6IRA - chains D and C of the 4 polymer chains in the assembly; structure by electron microscopy, 4.50 A resolution (low resolution: residue-level contacts below are approximate; hydrogen-bond / salt-bridge calls are withheld).

[Chain D]
Molecule: Glutamate receptor ionotropic, NMDA 2A
Organism: Homo sapiens
UniProtKB: Q12879 (NMDE1_HUMAN); the construct has insertions or renumbered stretches relative to UniProt, so the offset changes along the chain: 1-538 = UniProt 1-538; 540-582 = UniProt 539-581; 598-842 = UniProt 598-842
Amino-acid sequence (853 residues; row label = number of the first residue in the row; note: 16 numbers in that range are skipped by the numbering (no residue carries them; nothing is unmodelled there); a row labelled like 582A-582P holds insertion residues (582A, then the next letters in order)):
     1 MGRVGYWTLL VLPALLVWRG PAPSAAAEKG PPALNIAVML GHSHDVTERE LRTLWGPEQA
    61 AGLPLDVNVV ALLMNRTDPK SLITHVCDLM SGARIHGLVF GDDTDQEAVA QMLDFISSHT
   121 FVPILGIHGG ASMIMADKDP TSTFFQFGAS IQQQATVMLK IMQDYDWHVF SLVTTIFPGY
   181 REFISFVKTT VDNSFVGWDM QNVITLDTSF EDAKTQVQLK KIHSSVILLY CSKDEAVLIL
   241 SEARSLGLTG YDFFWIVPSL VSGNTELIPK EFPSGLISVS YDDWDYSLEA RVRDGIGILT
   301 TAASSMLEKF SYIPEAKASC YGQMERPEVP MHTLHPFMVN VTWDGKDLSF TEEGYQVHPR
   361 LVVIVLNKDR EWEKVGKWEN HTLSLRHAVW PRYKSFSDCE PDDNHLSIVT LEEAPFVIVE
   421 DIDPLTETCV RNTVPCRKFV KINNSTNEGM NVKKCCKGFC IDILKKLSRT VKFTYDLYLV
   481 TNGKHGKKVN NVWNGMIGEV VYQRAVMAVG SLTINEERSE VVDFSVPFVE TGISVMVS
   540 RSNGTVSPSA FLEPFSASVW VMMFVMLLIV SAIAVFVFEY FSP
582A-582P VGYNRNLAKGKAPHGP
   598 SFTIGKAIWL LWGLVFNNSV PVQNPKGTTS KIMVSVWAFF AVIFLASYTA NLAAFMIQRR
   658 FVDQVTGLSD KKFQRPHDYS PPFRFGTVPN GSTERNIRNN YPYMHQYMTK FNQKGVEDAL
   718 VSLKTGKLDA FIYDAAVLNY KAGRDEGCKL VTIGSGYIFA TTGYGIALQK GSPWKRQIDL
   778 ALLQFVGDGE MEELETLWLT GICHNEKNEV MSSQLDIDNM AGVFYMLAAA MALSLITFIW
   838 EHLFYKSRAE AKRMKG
Unresolved in the structure: 1-33, 399-400, 540-556, 582A-582P, 614-624, 656-659, 760-762, 810-813, 842-853
Construct notes: engineered mutation Arg656 (Glu in Q12879), Arg657 (Glu in Q12879); expression tag (843-853)
Cystine bridges: Cys87-Cys320, Cys436-Cys456

[Chain C]
Molecule: Glutamate receptor ionotropic, NMDA 1
Organism: Homo sapiens
UniProtKB: Q05586 (NMDZ1_HUMAN); residue numbers follow UniProt; this construct covers 1-847
Amino-acid sequence (847 residues; row label = number of the first residue in the row):
     1 MSTMRLLTLA LLFSCSVARA ACDPKIVNIG AVLSTRKHEQ MFREAVNQAN KRHGSWKIQL
    61 NATSVTHKPN AIQMALSVCE DLISSQVYAI LVSHPPTPND HFTPTPVSYT AGFYRIPVLG
   121 LTTRMSIYSD KSIHLSFLRT VPPYSHQSSV WFEMMRVYSW NHIILLVSDD HEGRAAQKRL
   181 ETLLEERESK AEKVLQFDPG TKNVTALLME AKELEARVII LSASEDDAAT VYRAAAMLNM
   241 TGSGYVWLVG EREISGNALR YAPDGILGLQ LINGKNESAH ISDAVGVVAQ AVHELLEKEN
   301 ITDPPRGCVG NTNIWKTGPL FKRVLMSSKY ADGVTGRVEF NEDGDRKFAN YSIMNLQNRK
   361 LVQVGIYNGT HVIPNDRKII WPGGETEKPR GYQMSTRLKI VTIHQEPFVY VKPTLSDGTC
   421 KEEFTVNGDP VKKVICTGPN DTSPGSPRHT VPQCCYGFCI DLLIKLARTM NFTYEVHLVA
   481 DGKFGTQERV NNSNKKEWNG MMGELLSGQA DMIVAPLTIN NERAQYIEFS KPFKYQGLTI
   541 LVKKEIPRST LDSFMQPFQS TLWLLVGLSV HVVAVMLYLL DRFSPFGRFK VNSEEEEEDA
   601 LTLSSAMWFS WRVLLNSGIG EGAPRSFSAR ILGMVWAGFA MIIVASYTAN LAAFLVLDRP
   661 EERITGINDP RLRNPSDKFI YATVKQSSVD IYFRRQVELS TMYRHMEKHN YESAAEAIQA
   721 VRDNKLHAFI WDSAVLEFEA SQKCDLVTTG ELFFRSGFGI GMRKDSPWKQ NVSLSILKSH
   781 ENGFMEDLDK TWVRYQECDS RSNAPATLTF ENMAGVFMLV AGGIVAGIFL IFIEIAYKRH
   841 KDARRKQ
Unresolved in the structure: 1-24, 54-55, 549-552, 585-600, 623-625, 803-808, 845-847
Construct notes: engineered mutation Arg612 (Gly in Q05586)
Cystine bridges: Cys79-Cys308, Cys420-Cys454, Cys436-Cys455

[Interface between chain D and chain C]
Residue-residue contacts (89):
  Arg76(D) - Val309(C)
  Thr77(D) - Phe113(C)
  Thr77(D) - Thr312(C)
  Asp78(D) - Tyr114(C)
  Asp78(D) - Cys308(C)
  Asp78(D) - Val309(C)
  Asp78(D) - Gly310(C)
  Asp78(D) - Asn311(C)
  Pro79(D) - Phe113(C)
  Lys80(D) - Cys79(C)
  Lys80(D) - Val309(C)
  Gln106(D) - Phe113(C)
  Gln106(D) - Thr312(C)
  Gln106(D) - Ile314(C)
  Gln111(D) - Tyr109(C)
  Gln111(D) - Ile133(C)
  Met112(D) - Tyr109(C)
  Met112(D) - Phe113(C)
  Phe115(D) - Thr105(C)
  Phe115(D) - Pro106(C)
  Phe115(D) - Tyr109(C)
  His119(D) - Ala71(C)
  His119(D) - Ile72(C)
  Met135(D) - Ile133(C)
  Asp137(D) - Ile133(C)
  Asp137(D) - His171(C)
  Lys138(D) - His171(C)
  Pro178(D) - Ser132(C)
  Arg181(D) - Asp343(C)
  Glu182(D) - Lys178(C)
  Asp192(D) - Lys496(C)
  Asn193(D) - Asn494(C)
  Asn193(D) - Lys496(C)
  Ser194(D) - Arg489(C)
  Ser194(D) - Lys496(C)
  Phe195(D) - Gln487(C)
  Phe195(D) - Arg489(C)
  Phe195(D) - Lys496(C)
  Ser209(D) - Arg323(C)
  Phe210(D) - Arg323(C)
  Cys320(D) - Ile72(C)
  Tyr321(D) - Ile72(C)
  Tyr321(D) - Gln73(C)
  Gln323(D) - Pro69(C)
  Gln323(D) - Asn70(C)
  Glu420(D) - Arg704(C)
  Thr426(D) - Arg489(C)
  Arg431(D) - Arg694(C)
  Arg431(D) - Arg695(C)
  Arg431(D) - Gln696(C)
  Arg431(D) - Val697(C)
  Asn432(D) - Val697(C)
  Lys457(D) - Ser700(C)
  Lys603(D) - Glu621(C)
  Trp606(D) - Phe627(C)
  Trp606(D) - Arg630(C)
  Trp606(D) - Ile631(C)
  Trp606(D) - Met634(C)
  Leu607(D) - Glu621(C)
  Trp609(D) - Met634(C)
  Gly610(D) - Ile619(C)
  Gly610(D) - Met634(C)
  Phe613(D) - Ile619(C)
  Phe613(D) - Met641(C)
  Leu642(D) - Met641(C)
  Met653(D) - Leu657(C)
  Ile654(D) - Leu657(C)
  Leu794(D) - Glu698(C)
  Ile799(D) - Pro670(C)
  Ser809(D) - Phe654(C)
  Ile814(D) - Pro557(C)
  Ile814(D) - Phe558(C)
  Ile814(D) - Gln559(C)
  Ile814(D) - Leu562(C)
  Asp815(D) - Gln559(C)
  Asp815(D) - Leu562(C)
  Asp815(D) - Asn650(C)
  Asn816(D) - Gln559(C)
  Asn816(D) - Leu562(C)
  Val820(D) - Phe639(C)
  Met823(D) - Phe639(C)
  Leu824(D) - Phe639(C)
  Ala827(D) - Leu632(C)
  Ala827(D) - Val635(C)
  Ser831(D) - Leu632(C)
  Thr834(D) - Ser628(C)
  Phe835(D) - Leu580(C)
  Phe835(D) - Phe583(C)
  Phe835(D) - Ser628(C)
Also at the interface, not in a pair above, chain D (64 interface residues in all): Leu82, Ile83, Ala108, Val109, Ala136, Gly322, Asp423, Arg741, Met808, Met828, Leu830, Glu838
Also at the interface, not in a pair above, chain C (69 interface residues in all): Leu76, Glu80, Asp130, Lys131, Asn313, Met576, Trp636, Ala637, Gly638, Ile642, Ala653, Arg659, Asn674, Tyr703

[In short]
64 residues of chain D face 69 of chain C across their interface.
Chain D is Glutamate receptor ionotropic, NMDA 2A and chain C is Glutamate receptor ionotropic, NMDA 1, both
from Homo sapiens; the structure, Structure of the human GluN1/GluN2A NMDA receptor in the
glutamate/glycine-bound state at pH 7.8, was determined by electron microscopy together with 6IRF, 6IRG and
6IRH from the same study.
